7TTF - chains A and B of the 5 polymer chains in the assembly; structure by X-ray diffraction, 2.10 A resolution.

[Chain A]
Protein: Tubulin alpha-1B chain
Organism: Sus scrofa
UniProtKB: Q2XVP4 (TBA1B_PIG); residues 1-438 here = UniProt positions 1-438
Amino-acid sequence (438 residues; numbered 1 to 438; the number before each row is that of its first residue):
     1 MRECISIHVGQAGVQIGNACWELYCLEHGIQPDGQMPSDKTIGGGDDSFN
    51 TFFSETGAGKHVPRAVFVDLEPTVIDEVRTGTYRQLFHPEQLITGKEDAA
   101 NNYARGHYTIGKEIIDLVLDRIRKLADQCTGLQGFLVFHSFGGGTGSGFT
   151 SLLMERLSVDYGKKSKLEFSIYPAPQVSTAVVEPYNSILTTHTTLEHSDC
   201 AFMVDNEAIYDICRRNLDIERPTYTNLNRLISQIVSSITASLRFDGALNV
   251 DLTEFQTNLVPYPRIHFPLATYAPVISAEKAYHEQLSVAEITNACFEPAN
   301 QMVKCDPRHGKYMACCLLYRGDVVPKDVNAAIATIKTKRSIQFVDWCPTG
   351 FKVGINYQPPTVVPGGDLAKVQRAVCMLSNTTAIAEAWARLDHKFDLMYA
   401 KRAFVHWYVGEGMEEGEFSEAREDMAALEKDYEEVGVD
Unresolved in the structure: 38-45, 281-284, 438
Curated features (UniProtKB/Swiss-Prot):
  - motif: Met-1 to Cys-4 (MREC motif)
  - active site: Glu-254
  - binding site (GTP): Gly-10, Gln-11, Ala-12, Gln-15, Glu-71, Ala-99, Ser-140, Gly-143, Gly-144, Thr-145, Gly-146, Thr-179, Glu-183, Asn-206, Tyr-224, Asn-228, Leu-252
  - binding site (Mg(2+)): Glu-71
  - modified residue: Lys-40 (N6,N6,N6-trimethyllysine), Ser-48 (Phosphoserine), Ser-232 (Phosphoserine), Tyr-282 (3'-nitrotyrosine), Arg-339 (Omega-N-methylarginine)
  - cross-link (Glycyl lysine isopeptide (Lys-Gly)): Lys-326 (interchain with G-Cter in ubiquitin), Lys-370 (interchain with G-Cter in ubiquitin)
Ligand contacts:
  - GTP (guanosine-5'-triphosphate): Gly-10, Gln-11, Ala-12, Gln-15, Ile-16, Asp-69, Asp-98, Ala-99, Ala-100, Asn-101, Asn-102, Ser-140, Gly-142, Gly-143, Gly-144, Thr-145, Gly-146, Ile-171, Pro-173, Val-177, Ser-178, Glu-183, Asn-206, Tyr-224, Leu-227, Asn-228, Ile-231
  - JV9 (7-methoxy-4-[2-(methylamino)-6,7-dihydro-5H-cyclopenta[d]pyrimidin-4-yl]-3,4-dihydroquinoxalin-2(1H)-one): Asn-101, Thr-179, Val-181

[Chain B]
Protein: Tubulin beta chain
Organism: Sus scrofa
UniProtKB: A0A287AGU7 (A0A287AGU7_PIG); residues 1-433 here = UniProt positions 1-433
Amino-acid sequence (433 residues; numbered 1 to 433; the number before each row is that of its first residue):
     1 MREIVHIQAGQCGNQIGAKFWEVISDEHGIDPTGSYHGDSDLQLERINVY
    51 YNEATGNKYVPRAILVDLEPGTMDSVRSGPFGQIFRPDNFVFGQSGAGNN
   101 WAKGHYTEGAELVDSVLDVVRKESESCDCLQGFQLTHSLGGGTGSGMGTL
   151 LISKIREEYPDRIMNTFSVMPSPKVSDTVVEPYNATLSVHQLVENTDETY
   201 CIDNEALYDICFRTLKLTTPTYGDLNHLVSATMSGVTTCLRFPGQLNADL
   251 RKLAVNMVPFPRLHFFMPGFAPLTSRGSQQYRALTVPELTQQMFDSKNMM
   301 AACDPRHGRYLTVAAIFRGRMSMKEVDEQMLNVQNKNSSYFVEWIPNNVK
   351 TAVCDIPPRGLKMSATFIGNSTAIQELFKRISEQFTAMFRRKAFLHWYTG
   401 EGMDEMEFTEAESNMNDLVSEYQQYQDATADEQ
Unresolved in the structure: 277-283, 431-433
Ligand contacts:
  - GDP (guanosine-5'-diphosphate): Gly-10, Gln-11, Cys-12, Gln-15, Ile-16, Asp-67, Ala-97, Ser-138, Gly-140, Gly-141, Gly-142, Thr-143, Gly-144, Ser-145, Val-169, Pro-171, Val-175, Ser-176, Asp-177, Glu-181, Asn-204, Leu-207, Tyr-222, Leu-225, Asn-226, Val-229
  - JV9 (7-methoxy-4-[2-(methylamino)-6,7-dihydro-5H-cyclopenta[d]pyrimidin-4-yl]-3,4-dihydroquinoxalin-2(1H)-one): Val-236, Cys-239, Leu-240, Leu-246, Ala-248, Asp-249, Lys-252, Leu-253, Asn-256, Met-257, Thr-312, Val-313, Ala-314, Ala-315, Ile-316, Asn-348, Lys-350, Thr-351, Ala-352

[Interface between chain A and chain B]
Residue-residue contacts (53):
  Glu-71(A) / Arg-2(B)  salt bridge
  Thr-73(A) / Arg-2(B)
  Lys-96(A) / Met-1(B)
  Lys-96(A) / Asp-128(B)  hydrogen bond (side chain-backbone)
  Lys-96(A) / Cys-129(B)
  Glu-97(A) / Met-1(B)
  Glu-97(A) / Arg-251(B)  salt bridge
  Asp-98(A) / Lys-252(B)  salt bridge
  Ala-100(A) / Arg-251(B)
  Ala-100(A) / Lys-252(B)
  Ala-100(A) / Val-255(B)
  Asn-101(A) / Lys-252(B)
  Asn-101(A) / Asn-256(B)  hydrogen bond
  Pro-175(A) / Asn-347(B)
  Pro-175(A) / Lys-350(B)  hydrogen bond (backbone-side chain)
  Ser-178(A) / Lys-350(B)  hydrogen bond (backbone-side chain)
  Thr-179(A) / Leu-246(B)
  Thr-179(A) / Asn-256(B)
  Ala-180(A) / Asn-256(B)
  Val-181(A) / Asn-256(B)  hydrogen bond (backbone-side chain)
  Val-181(A) / Ile-345(B)  hydrophobic
  Val-181(A) / Pro-346(B)
  Val-181(A) / Asn-347(B)
  Arg-214(A) / Lys-324(B)
  Glu-220(A) / Lys-324(B)
  Arg-221(A) / Gln-245(B)
  Arg-221(A) / Met-323(B)
  Lys-394(A) / Pro-346(B)
  Lys-394(A) / Asn-347(B)  hydrogen bond
  Leu-397(A) / Glu-343(B)
  Leu-397(A) / Trp-344(B)
  Leu-397(A) / Pro-346(B)  hydrophobic
  Leu-397(A) / Ala-430(B)  hydrophobic
  Met-398(A) / Trp-344(B)  hydrogen bond (backbone-backbone)
  Met-398(A) / Pro-346(B)
  Lys-401(A) / Phe-260(B)
  Lys-401(A) / Trp-344(B)
  Lys-401(A) / Thr-429(B)  hydrogen bond (side chain-backbone)
  Arg-402(A) / Phe-260(B)
  Ala-403(A) / Pro-259(B)
  Ala-403(A) / Phe-260(B)  hydrophobic
  Phe-404(A) / Val-255(B)
  Phe-404(A) / Asn-256(B)
  Phe-404(A) / Val-258(B)
  Phe-404(A) / Pro-259(B)  hydrogen bond (backbone-backbone)
  Phe-404(A) / Ile-345(B)  hydrophobic
  His-406(A) / Val-258(B)
  His-406(A) / Pro-259(B)
  His-406(A) / Phe-260(B)
  His-406(A) / Pro-261(B)
  Trp-407(A) / Ala-254(B)  hydrogen bond (side chain-backbone)
  Trp-407(A) / Val-255(B)
  Trp-407(A) / Val-258(B)  hydrogen bond (side chain-backbone)
Other interface residues (no listed pair), chain A (25 interface residues in all): Val-182
Other interface residues (no listed pair), chain B (29 interface residues in all): Asp-197, Thr-312, Asn-348, Ala-428

[Overview]
25 residues of chain A and 29 residues of chain B are in contact; the contacts include 11 hydrogen bonds and 3
salt bridges. Among the polar pairs are Glu-71(A)/Arg-2(B), Glu-97(A)/Arg-251(B) and Asp-98(A)/Lys-252(B).
Compound JV9 is bound between chain A and chain B.
Here chain A is Tubulin alpha-1B chain and chain B is Tubulin beta chain, both from Sus scrofa. Entry 7TTF
(Tubulin-RB3_SLD in complex with compound 12k) was determined by X-ray diffraction (same publication as 7TTD
and 7TTE).
